6U5B - chains h and U of the 60 polymer chains in the assembly; structure by electron microscopy, 3.50 A resolution.

# Chain h
Molecule: Ripcord PA0626
Organism: Pseudomonas aeruginosa (strain ATCC 15692 / DSM 22644 / CIP 104116 / JCM 14847 / LMG 12228 / 1C / PRS 101 / PAO1)
UniProt: G3XD65 (G3XD65_PSEAE); residue numbers follow UniProt; this construct covers 1-290
Amino-acid sequence (290 residues; each row starts with the number of its first residue):
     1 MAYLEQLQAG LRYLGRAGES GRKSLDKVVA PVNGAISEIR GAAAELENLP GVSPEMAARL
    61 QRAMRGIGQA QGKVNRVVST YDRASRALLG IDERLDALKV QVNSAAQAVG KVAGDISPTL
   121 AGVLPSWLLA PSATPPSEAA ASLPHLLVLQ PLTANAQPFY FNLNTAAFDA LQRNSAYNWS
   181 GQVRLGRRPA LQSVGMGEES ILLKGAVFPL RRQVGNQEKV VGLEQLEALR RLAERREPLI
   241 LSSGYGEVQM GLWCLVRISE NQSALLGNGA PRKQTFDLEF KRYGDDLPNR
Unresolved in the structure: 1, 287-290

# Chain U
Molecule: Tube PA0623
Organism: Pseudomonas aeruginosa (strain ATCC 15692 / DSM 22644 / CIP 104116 / JCM 14847 / LMG 12228 / 1C / PRS 101 / PAO1)
UniProt: Q9I5S9 (Q9I5S9_PSEAE); residues 2-168 here correspond to UniProt positions 1-167 (UniProt number = residue number - 1)
Amino-acid sequence (167 residues; numbered 2 to 168; the number before each row is that of its first residue):
     2 MIPQTLTNTN LFIDGVSFAG DVPSLTLPKL AVKTEQYRAG GMDAPVSIDM GLEAMEAKFS
    62 TNGARREALN FFGLADQSAF NGVFRGSFKG QKGASVPVVA TLRGLLKEVD PGDWKAGEKA
   122 EFKYAVAVSY YKLEVDGREV YEIDPVNGVR AINGVDQLAG MRNDLGL
Unresolved in the structure: 167-168

# Interface between chain h and chain U
Contacting residue pairs (27; chain h residue first):
  Leu146(h) - Gly41(U)
  Leu163(h) - Ala40(U)  hydrophobic
  Leu163(h) - Gly41(U)
  Leu163(h) - Met43(U)  hydrophobic
  Ala167(h) - Tyr38(U)
  Ala167(h) - Ala40(U)
  Phe168(h) - Gly41(U)  hydrogen bond (backbone-backbone)
  Asp169(h) - Ala40(U)
  Asp169(h) - Gly41(U)
  Ala206(h) - Tyr38(U)
  Phe208(h) - Tyr38(U)  hydrophobic
  Phe208(h) - Ile49(U)  hydrophobic
  Pro209(h) - Leu166(U)
  Leu210(h) - Met162(U)  hydrophobic
  Leu210(h) - Leu166(U)  hydrophobic
  Arg211(h) - Tyr38(U)  hydrogen bond
  Val220(h) - Asp165(U)
  Leu223(h) - Leu166(U)  hydrophobic
  Ala264(h) - Met51(U)  hydrophobic
  Leu266(h) - Met162(U)
  Leu266(h) - Leu166(U)  hydrophobic
  Arg272(h) - Asp50(U)  hydrogen bond (side chain-backbone)
  Arg272(h) - Met51(U)
  Arg272(h) - Gly52(U)
  Arg272(h) - Leu159(U)
  Arg272(h) - Met162(U)
  Lys273(h) - Met51(U)
Interface residues without a listed pair, chain h (19 interface residues in all): Ala166, Val221, Ala270
Interface residues without a listed pair, chain U (15 interface residues in all): Glu36, Arg39, Gly42

# In short
19 residues of chain h and 15 residues of chain U are in contact, with 3 hydrogen bonds. Among the polar pairs
are Arg211(h)-Tyr38(U), Arg272(h)-Asp50(U) and Phe168(h)-Gly41(U).
Chain h is Ripcord PA0626 and chain U is Tube PA0623, both from Pseudomonas aeruginosa (strain ATCC 15692 /
DSM 22644 / CIP 104116 / JCM 14847 / LMG 12228 / 1C / PRS 101 / PAO1); the structure, CryoEM Structure of
Pyocin R2 - precontracted - baseplate, was determined by electron microscopy together with 6PYT, 6U5F, 6U5J
and 6U5K from the same study.
